PDB entry 7BGY | electron microscopy, 2.90 A resolution | chains B and D of the 4 polymer chains in the assembly

Chain B:
Name: Potassium-transporting ATPase ATP-binding subunit
Source organism: Escherichia coli K-12
Notes: EC 7.2.2.6
UniProtKB: P03960 (KDPB_ECOLI); numbering as in UniProt (aligned over 1-682)
Amino-acid sequence (682 residues; numbered 1 to 682; the number before each row is that of its first residue):
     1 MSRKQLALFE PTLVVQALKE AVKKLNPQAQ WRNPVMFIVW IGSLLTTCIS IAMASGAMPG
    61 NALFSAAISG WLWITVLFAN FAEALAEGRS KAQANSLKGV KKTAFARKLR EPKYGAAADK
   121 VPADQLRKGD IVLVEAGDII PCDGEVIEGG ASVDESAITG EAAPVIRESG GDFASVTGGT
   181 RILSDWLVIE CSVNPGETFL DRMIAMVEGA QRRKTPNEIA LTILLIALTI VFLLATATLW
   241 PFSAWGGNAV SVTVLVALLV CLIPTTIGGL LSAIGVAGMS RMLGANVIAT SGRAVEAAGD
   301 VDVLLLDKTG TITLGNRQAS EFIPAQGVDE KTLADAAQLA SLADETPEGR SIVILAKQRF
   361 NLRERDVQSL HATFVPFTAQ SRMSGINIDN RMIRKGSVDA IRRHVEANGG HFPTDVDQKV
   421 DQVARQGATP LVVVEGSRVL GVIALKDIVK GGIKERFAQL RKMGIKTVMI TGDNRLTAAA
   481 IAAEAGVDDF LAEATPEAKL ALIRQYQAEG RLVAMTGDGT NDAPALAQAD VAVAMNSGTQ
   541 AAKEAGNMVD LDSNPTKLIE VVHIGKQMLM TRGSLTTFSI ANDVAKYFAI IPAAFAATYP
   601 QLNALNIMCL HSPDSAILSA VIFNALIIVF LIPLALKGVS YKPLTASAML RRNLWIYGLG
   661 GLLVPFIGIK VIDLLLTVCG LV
Unresolved in the structure: 1-8
Construct notes: engineered mutation Ala162 (Ser in P03960)
UniProt features mapped onto this chain:
  - active site: Asp307 (4-aspartylphosphate intermediate)
  - binding site (ATP): Asp344, Glu348, Phe377 to Ser384, Lys395
  - binding site (Mg(2+)): Asp518, Asp522
  - mutagenesis: Asp300 (D300E/N: Does not affect formation of the phosphorylated intermediate), Asp307 (D307E/N/Q: Unable to form a phosphorylated intermediate and lacks ATPase activity), Phe377 (F377A: Loss of ATPase activity; F377Y: Slight decrease in ATPase activity), Ser384 (S384A/T: Decrease in ATPase activity), Lys395 (K395A: Strong decrease in ATPase activity), Asp399 (D399A: Decrease in ATPase activity)
Bound ions: Mg2+: Asp307, Thr309, Asp518; tetrafluoromagnesate(2-) Mg near Asp307 (its only coordinating residue here)
Small-molecule neighbours:
  - 9Y0 ((2R)-3-(((2-aminoethoxy)(hydroxy)phosphoryl)oxy)-2-(palmitoyloxy)propyl (E)-octadec-9-enoate): Leu228, Ile580, Ala581, Val584, Phe588, Ser647, Arg651, Leu654, Trp655, Gly658, Leu659, Leu662, Phe666
  - tetrafluoromagnesate(2-) (MF4): Thr159, Gly160, Glu161, Asp307, Lys308, Thr309, Ile470, Thr471, Gly472, Asp473, Lys499, Asp518, Asn521
What the authors report for this chain:
  - catalytic residues: Asp307
  - binding site for tetrafluoromagnesate(2-): Asp307
  - conformationally variable residues (helix shift): Leu85, Asp583, Lys586
  - contacts within the chain: Thr266-Asp583
  - mutagenesis - D300A/D302A: decreased catalytic activity

Chain D:
Name: Potassium-transporting ATPase KdpF subunit
Source organism: Escherichia coli K-12
UniProtKB: P36937 (KDPF_ECOLI); residues 1-29 here = UniProt positions 1-29
Amino-acid sequence (29 residues; row label = number of the first residue in the row):
     1 MSAGVITGVL LVFLLLGYLV YALINAEAF

Interface between chain B and chain D:
Contacting residue pairs (26):
  Trp31(B) - Tyr18(D)  hydrogen bond (backbone-side chain)
  Trp31(B) - Phe29(D)
  Arg32(B) - Ala28(D)
  Arg32(B) - Phe29(D)
  Asn33(B) - Tyr18(D)
  Pro34(B) - Tyr18(D)
  Phe37(B) - Tyr18(D)  hydrophobic
  Ile38(B) - Leu19(D)  hydrophobic
  Ile41(B) - Leu15(D)  hydrophobic
  Lys214(B) - Ala26(D)
  Lys214(B) - Glu27(D)
  Lys214(B) - Phe29(D)  hydrogen bond (side chain-backbone)
  Ile219(B) - Ala26(D)  hydrophobic
  Ile219(B) - Glu27(D)
  Thr222(B) - Phe29(D)
  Ile223(B) - Leu23(D)  hydrophobic
  Ile223(B) - Ala26(D)  hydrophobic
  Ile226(B) - Leu19(D)
  Ile226(B) - Ala22(D)  hydrophobic
  Ile226(B) - Leu23(D)
  Ile230(B) - Leu16(D)  hydrophobic
  Ile230(B) - Leu19(D)  hydrophobic
  Leu233(B) - Leu15(D)  hydrophobic
  Leu233(B) - Leu19(D)  hydrophobic
  Leu234(B) - Leu16(D)  hydrophobic
  Ala237(B) - Val12(D)  hydrophobic
Interface residues without a listed pair, chain B (19 interface residues in all): Leu45, Thr229, Trp240
Interface residues without a listed pair, chain D (15 interface residues in all): Val5, Leu11, Val20, Tyr21

Overview:
19 residues of chain B and 15 residues of chain D are in contact, with 2 hydrogen bonds. Polar pairs include
Trp31(B)-Tyr18(D) and Lys214(B)-Phe29(D). Ligands of chain B: compound 9Y0 and tetrafluoromagnesate(2-). The
paper reports the catalytic residue Asp307(B); D300A/D302A of chain B reduce catalytic activity.
Chain B is Potassium-transporting ATPase ATP-binding subunit and chain D is Potassium-transporting ATPase KdpF
subunit, both from Escherichia coli K-12; the structure, Cryo-EM Structure of KdpFABC in E2Pi state with MgF4,
was determined by electron microscopy together with 7BH1, 7BH2, 7LC3 and 7LC6 from the same study.
